5IRF - chains A and C; structure by X-ray diffraction, 1.60 A resolution.

# Chain A (and C)
Name: Retron-type reverse transcriptase
Source organism: Roseburia intestinalis XB6B4
Notes: chain C of this document is another copy of the same molecule, construct and numbering; everything in this record applies to it too
Reference sequence: D4L313 (D4L313_9FIRM); residue numbers follow UniProt; this construct covers 1-305
Amino-acid sequence (305 residues; each row starts with the number of its first residue):
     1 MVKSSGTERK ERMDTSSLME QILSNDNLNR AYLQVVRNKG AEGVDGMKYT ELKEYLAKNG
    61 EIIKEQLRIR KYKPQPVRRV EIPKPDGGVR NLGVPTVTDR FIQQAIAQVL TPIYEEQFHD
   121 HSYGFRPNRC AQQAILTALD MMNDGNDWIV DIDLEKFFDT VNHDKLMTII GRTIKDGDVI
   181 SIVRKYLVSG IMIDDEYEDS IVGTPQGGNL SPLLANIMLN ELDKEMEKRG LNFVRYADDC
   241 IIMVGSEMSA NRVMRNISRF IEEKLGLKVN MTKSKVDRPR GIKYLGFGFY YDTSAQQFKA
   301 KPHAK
Unresolved in the structure: 1-14, 82-89 (chain C: 1-15, 82-89)
Metal / ion sites: K+: Asp151, Ile152, Asp239, Cys240

# Chain A / chain C interface
Residue-residue contacts - 70 pairs, chain A then chain C:
  Arg37(A) with Asp140(C), salt bridge; Asp144(C), salt bridge
  Asn38(A) with Gln297(C), hydrogen bond (backbone-side chain)
  Lys39(A) with Asn143(C), hydrogen bond (side chain-backbone); Ala295(C); Gln296(C); Gln297(C)
  Gly40(A) with Ser294(C); Ala295(C), hydrogen bond (backbone-backbone); Gln296(C); Gln297(C)
  Ala41(A) with Ser294(C), hydrogen bond (backbone-backbone)
  Tyr49(A) with Gln296(C)
  Cys130(A) with Cys130(C), hydrophobic; Gln132(C)
  Ala131(A) with Gln132(C), hydrogen bond (backbone-side chain)
  Gln132(A) with Cys130(C), hydrogen bond; Ala131(C), hydrogen bond (side chain-backbone); Gln132(C), hydrogen bond (backbone-side chain); Val202(C)
  Gln133(A) with Gln133(C)
  Ile135(A) with Val202(C), hydrophobic
  Leu136(A) with Val202(C), hydrophobic
  Leu139(A) with Val202(C); Gly203(C)
  Asp140(A) with Arg37(C), salt bridge
  Asn143(A) with Lys39(C), hydrogen bond (backbone-side chain)
  Asp144(A) with Arg37(C), salt bridge
  Glu196(A) with Lys299(C), salt bridge
  Ser200(A) with Ala300(C); Lys301(C); Pro302(C)
  Ile201(A) with Tyr290(C); Ala300(C)
  Val202(A) with Gln132(C); Ile135(C), hydrophobic; Leu136(C), hydrophobic; Leu139(C); Phe287(C), hydrophobic; Lys299(C); Ala300(C), hydrogen bond (backbone-backbone)
  Gly203(A) with Leu136(C); Leu139(C)
  Thr204(A) with Gln297(C), hydrogen bond; Lys299(C), hydrogen bond (backbone-side chain)
  Gln206(A) with Ser294(C), hydrogen bond; Ala295(C)
  Phe287(A) with Val202(C), hydrophobic
  Tyr290(A) with Ile201(C)
  Ser294(A) with Gly40(C); Ala41(C), hydrogen bond (backbone-backbone); Gln206(C), hydrogen bond
  Ala295(A) with Lys39(C); Gly40(C), hydrogen bond (backbone-backbone); Gln206(C)
  Gln296(A) with Lys39(C); Gly40(C); Tyr49(C)
  Gln297(A) with Asn38(C), hydrogen bond (side chain-backbone); Lys39(C); Gly40(C); Thr204(C), hydrogen bond
  Lys299(A) with Glu196(C), salt bridge; Val202(C); Thr204(C), hydrogen bond (side chain-backbone)
  Ala300(A) with Ile201(C); Val202(C), hydrogen bond (backbone-backbone)
  Lys301(A) with Ser200(C)
  Pro302(A) with Ser200(C); Pro302(C), hydrophobic
Interface residues without a listed pair, chain A (38 interface residues in all): Glu42, Val80, Asn128, Asp194, Asp292
Interface residues without a listed pair, chain C (37 interface residues in all): Glu42, Val80, Asn128, Asp292

# Summary
38 residues of chain A and 37 residues of chain C are in contact; the contacts include 20 hydrogen bonds and 6
salt bridges. Polar pairs include Arg37(A)-Asp140(C), Arg37(A)-Asp144(C) and Glu196(A)-Lys299(C). The K+ site
is built by Asp151(A), Ile152(A), Asp239(A) and Cys240(A).
Chain A and chain C are both Retron-type reverse transcriptase (Roseburia intestinalis XB6B4); the structure,
Reverse transcriptase domain of group II intron maturase from Roseburia intestinalis in P1 space group, was
determined by X-ray diffraction (same publication as 5HHK, 5HHL and 5IRG).
